PDB entry 2E4W | X-ray diffraction, 2.40 A resolution | chains A and B

== Chain A (and B) ==
Protein: Metabotropic glutamate receptor 3
Organism: Rattus norvegicus
Notes: fragment: Extracellular region; chain B of this document is another copy of the same molecule, construct and numbering; everything in this record applies to it too
UniProtKB: P31422 (MGR3_RAT); numbering as in UniProt (aligned over 25-575)
Amino-acid sequence (555 residues; row label = number of the first residue in the row):
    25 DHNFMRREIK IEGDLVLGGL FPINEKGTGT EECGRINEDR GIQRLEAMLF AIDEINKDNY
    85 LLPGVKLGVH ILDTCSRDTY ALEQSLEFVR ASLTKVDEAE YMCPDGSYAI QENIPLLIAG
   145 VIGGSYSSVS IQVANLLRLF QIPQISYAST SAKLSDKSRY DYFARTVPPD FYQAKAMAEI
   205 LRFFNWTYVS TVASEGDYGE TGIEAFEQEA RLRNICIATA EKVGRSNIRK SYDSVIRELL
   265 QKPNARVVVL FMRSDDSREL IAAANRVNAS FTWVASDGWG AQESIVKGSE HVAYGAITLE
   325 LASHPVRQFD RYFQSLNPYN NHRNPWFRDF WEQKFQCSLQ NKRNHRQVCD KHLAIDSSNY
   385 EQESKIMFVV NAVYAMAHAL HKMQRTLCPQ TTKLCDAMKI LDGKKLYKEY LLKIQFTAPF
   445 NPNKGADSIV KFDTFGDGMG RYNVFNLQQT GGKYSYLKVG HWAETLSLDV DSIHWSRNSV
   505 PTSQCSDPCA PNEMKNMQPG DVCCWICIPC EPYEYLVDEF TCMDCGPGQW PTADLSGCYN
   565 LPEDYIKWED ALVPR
Unresolved in the structure: 25-29, 118-137, 568-579 (chain B: 25-27, 118-137, 568-579)
Disulfides: Cys57-Cys99, Cys240-Cys527, Cys361-Cys373, Cys412-Cys419, Cys509-Cys528, Cys513-Cys531, Cys534-Cys546, Cys549-Cys562
Glycans and other covalent adducts: N-acetylglucosamine (NAG) linked to Asn209
Sequence notes: engineered mutation Gln414 (Asn in P31422), Gln439 (Asn in P31422); cloning artifact (576-579)
Ligand contacts: 1s,3S-acpd (C5A; (1S,3S)-1-aminocyclopentane-1,3-dicarboxylic acid): Arg64, Arg68, Ser149, Tyr150, Ser151, Ala172, Ser173, Thr174, Ser175, Tyr222, Asp301, Gly302, Lys389
UniProt features mapped onto this chain:
  - binding site (L-glutamate): Arg68, Ser151, Ala172 to Thr174, Tyr222, Asp301, Lys389
  - glycosylation (N-linked (GlcNAc...) asparagine): Asn209, Asn292
Reported in the primary citation:
  - binding site for 1s,3S-acpd: Tyr222, Gly302

== Interface between chain A and chain B ==
Contacting residue pairs (22; chain A residue first):
  Leu106(A) - Leu163(B)
  Leu106(A) - Phe164(B)  hydrophobic
  Glu107(A) - Leu117(B)
  Leu110(A) - Phe164(B)  hydrophobic
  Arg114(A) - Arg114(B)
  Arg114(A) - Leu117(B)
  Ser116(A) - Glu107(B)
  Leu117(A) - Glu107(B)
  Leu117(A) - Arg114(B)
  Asn159(A) - Leu163(B)
  Leu160(A) - Leu160(B)  hydrophobic
  Arg162(A) - Asn159(B)
  Leu163(A) - Leu106(B)
  Leu163(A) - Gln156(B)
  Leu163(A) - Asn159(B)
  Leu163(A) - Leu160(B)
  Phe164(A) - Leu106(B)  hydrophobic
  Phe164(A) - Glu107(B)
  Phe164(A) - Leu110(B)  hydrophobic
  Ser182(A) - Arg183(B)  hydrogen bond
  Arg183(A) - Ser182(B)  hydrogen bond
  Arg183(A) - Arg183(B)
Interface residues without a listed pair, chain A (15 interface residues in all): Val113, Gln156
Interface residues without a listed pair, chain B (14 interface residues in all): Val113, Arg162

== In short ==
The interface between chain A and chain B involves 15 residues on one side and 14 on the other, with 2
hydrogen bonds. The hydrogen-bonded pair is Ser182(A)-Arg183(B). Bound to chain A: 1s,3S-acpd. Covalently
linked N-acetylglucosamine: at Asn209(A). The paper reports a binding site for 1s,3S-acpd at Tyr222(A) and
Gly302(A).
Chain A and chain B are both Metabotropic glutamate receptor 3 (Rattus norvegicus); the structure, Crystal
structure of the extracellular region of the group II metabotropic glutamate receptor complexed with
1S,3S-ACPD, was determined by X-ray diffraction together with 2E4U, 2E4V, 2E4X, 2E4Y and 2E4Z from the same
study.
